6SJI - chains J and K of the 4 polymer chains in the assembly; structure by X-ray diffraction, 1.80 A resolution.

Chain J (and K):
Name: thiocyanate dehydrogenase
Source organism: Thioalkalivibrio paradoxus ARh 1
Notes: engineered mutation(s): Q482H; chain K of this document is another copy of the same molecule, construct and numbering; everything in this record applies to it too
Reference sequence: W0DP94 (W0DP94_9GAMM); residue numbers follow UniProt; this construct covers 82-548
Chain sequence (470 residues; row label = number of the first residue in the row):
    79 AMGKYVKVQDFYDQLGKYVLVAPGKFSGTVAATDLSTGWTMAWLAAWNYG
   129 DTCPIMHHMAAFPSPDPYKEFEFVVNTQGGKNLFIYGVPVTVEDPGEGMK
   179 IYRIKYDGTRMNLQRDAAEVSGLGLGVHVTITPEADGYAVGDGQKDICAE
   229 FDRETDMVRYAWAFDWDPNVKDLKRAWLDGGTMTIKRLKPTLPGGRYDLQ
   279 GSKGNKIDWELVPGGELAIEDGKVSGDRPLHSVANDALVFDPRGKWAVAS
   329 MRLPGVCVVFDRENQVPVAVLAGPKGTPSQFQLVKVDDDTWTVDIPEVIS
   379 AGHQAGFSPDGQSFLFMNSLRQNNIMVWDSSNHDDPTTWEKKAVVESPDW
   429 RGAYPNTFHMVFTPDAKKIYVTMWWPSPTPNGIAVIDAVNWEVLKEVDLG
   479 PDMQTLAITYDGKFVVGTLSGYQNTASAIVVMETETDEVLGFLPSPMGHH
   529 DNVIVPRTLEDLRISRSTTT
Disordered / not traced: 79-81
Construct notes: expression tag (79-81); conflict Gln-482 (His in W0DP94)
Metal / ion sites: Cu ion site 1: His-135, His-528; Cu ion site 2: His-206, Asp-314, His-381
From the paper describing this entry:
  - Cu ion coordination: His-411
  - catalytic residues: Lys-103, His-136, Glu-288 (from molecular simulation)
  - mutagenesis - H136A, E288A: abolished catalytic activity
  - mutagenesis - H136A, E288A: unchanged binding to Cu ion

Chain J / chain K interface:
Residue-residue contacts (143):
  Lys-82(J) with Glu-513(K), salt bridge
  Tyr-83(J) with Gln-92(K); Phe-492(K), hydrophobic; Glu-511(K); Glu-513(K), hydrogen bond; Leu-518(K), hydrophobic
  Val-84(J) with Phe-89(K); Gln-92(K), hydrogen bond (backbone-side chain); Leu-518(K)
  Lys-85(J) with Glu-516(K), salt bridge; Leu-518(K)
  Val-86(J) with Val-86(K), hydrophobic; Phe-89(K); Leu-518(K), hydrogen bond (backbone-backbone); Gly-519(K); Phe-520(K)
  Asp-88(J) with Val-84(K)
  Phe-89(J) with Val-84(K); Val-86(K)
  Tyr-90(J) with Phe-520(K), hydrogen bond (side chain-backbone); Leu-521(K); Pro-522(K)
  Gln-92(J) with Tyr-83(K); Val-84(K), hydrogen bond (side chain-backbone)
  Phe-104(J) with Trp-121(K), hydrophobic; Ala-123(K); Trp-125(K), hydrogen bond (backbone-side chain); Asn-126(K)
  Ser-105(J) with Thr-107(K); Trp-121(K); Trp-125(K)
  Gly-106(J) with Trp-125(K)
  Thr-107(J) with Ser-105(K)
  Ala-109(J) with Pro-524(K), hydrophobic
  Thr-111(J) with Pro-522(K)
  Thr-115(J) with Phe-520(K)
  Gly-116(J) with Leu-521(K); Pro-522(K)
  Trp-117(J) with Leu-477(K); Gly-478(K); Pro-479(K); Leu-497(K), hydrophobic; Ala-504(K), hydrophobic; Ser-505(K); Ala-506(K), hydrophobic; Phe-520(K)
  Thr-118(J) with Ala-504(K); Ser-505(K), hydrogen bond (backbone-backbone); Pro-522(K); Ser-523(K), hydrogen bond (side chain-backbone); Pro-524(K)
  Met-119(J) with Thr-503(K); Ala-504(K), hydrogen bond (backbone-backbone)
  Ala-120(J) with Thr-503(K)
  Trp-121(J) with Phe-104(K), hydrophobic; Ser-105(K); Gln-501(K); Ser-505(K), hydrogen bond; Pro-524(K); Met-525(K), hydrogen bond (side chain-backbone); Gly-526(K)
  Ala-123(J) with Phe-104(K); Ser-105(K)
  Trp-125(J) with Phe-104(K), hydrogen bond (side chain-backbone); Gly-106(K); Cys-131(K), hydrophobic; Pro-132(K); Ile-133(K), hydrophobic; Leu-161(K), hydrophobic; Val-170(K)
  Asn-126(J) with Phe-104(K); Val-166(K); Val-168(K); Thr-169(K), hydrogen bond (backbone-backbone)
  Tyr-127(J) with Val-166(K); Pro-167(K); Thr-169(K), hydrogen bond (backbone-side chain)
  Gly-128(J) with Thr-169(K); Val-170(K)
  Cys-131(J) with Trp-125(K), hydrophobic
  Pro-132(J) with Trp-125(K)
  Ile-133(J) with Trp-125(K), hydrophobic
  Leu-161(J) with Trp-125(K), hydrophobic
  Val-166(J) with Asn-126(K); Tyr-127(K)
  Pro-167(J) with Tyr-127(K)
  Val-168(J) with Asn-126(K)
  Thr-169(J) with Asn-126(K), hydrogen bond (backbone-backbone); Tyr-127(K), hydrogen bond (side chain-backbone)
  Val-170(J) with Trp-125(K); Asn-126(K); Gly-128(K)
  Thr-187(J) with Asn-502(K); Thr-503(K), hydrogen bond (backbone-side chain)
  Arg-188(J) with Asn-502(K)
  Leu-477(J) with Trp-117(K)
  Pro-479(J) with Trp-117(K)
  Phe-492(J) with Tyr-83(K), hydrophobic
  Leu-497(J) with Trp-117(K), hydrophobic
  Gln-501(J) with Trp-121(K)
  Asn-502(J) with Ala-120(K); Thr-187(K); Arg-188(K)
  Thr-503(J) with Met-119(K); Ala-120(K); Thr-187(K), hydrogen bond (side chain-backbone)
  Ala-504(J) with Trp-117(K), hydrophobic; Thr-118(K); Met-119(K), hydrogen bond (backbone-backbone)
  Ser-505(J) with Trp-117(K); Thr-118(K), hydrogen bond (backbone-backbone); Trp-121(K), hydrogen bond
  Ala-506(J) with Trp-117(K), hydrophobic
  Glu-511(J) with Tyr-83(K)
  Glu-513(J) with Lys-82(K), salt bridge; Tyr-83(K), hydrogen bond
  Val-517(J) with Lys-85(K)
  Leu-518(J) with Tyr-83(K), hydrophobic; Val-84(K); Lys-85(K); Val-86(K), hydrogen bond (backbone-backbone); Gln-87(K)
  Gly-519(J) with Val-86(K)
  Phe-520(J) with Val-86(K); Tyr-90(K), hydrogen bond (backbone-side chain); Thr-115(K); Trp-117(K)
  Leu-521(J) with Tyr-90(K); Gly-116(K)
  Pro-522(J) with Tyr-90(K); Thr-111(K); Gly-116(K); Thr-118(K); Pro-522(K)
  Ser-523(J) with Thr-118(K), hydrogen bond (backbone-side chain)
  Pro-524(J) with Ala-109(K), hydrophobic; Thr-118(K); Trp-121(K); Pro-524(K); Met-525(K), hydrophobic
  Met-525(J) with Trp-121(K), hydrogen bond (backbone-side chain); Pro-524(K), hydrophobic
  Gly-526(J) with Trp-121(K)
Also at the interface, not in a pair above, chain J (65 interface residues in all): Gln-87, Gly-102, Met-189, Gly-478, Ser-498
Also at the interface, not in a pair above, chain K (67 interface residues in all): Asp-88, Gly-102, Thr-130, Met-189, Ser-498, Val-517

Summary:
65 residues of chain J face 67 of chain K across their interface, with 26 hydrogen bonds and 3 salt bridges.
Polar pairs include Lys-82(J)/Glu-513(K), Lys-85(J)/Glu-516(K) and Tyr-83(J)/Glu-513(K). His-135(J) and
His-528(J) form the Cu ion site 1. From the paper: catalytic residues Lys-103(J), His-136(J) and Glu-288(J);
H136A and E288A of chain J abolish catalytic activity.
Both chains are thiocyanate dehydrogenase (Thioalkalivibrio paradoxus ARh 1). Entry 6SJI (The structure of
thiocyanate dehydrogenase from Thioalkalivibrio paradoxus mutant with His 482 replaced by Gln) was determined
by X-ray diffraction together with 6UWE, 6G50 and 6I3Q from the same study.
